PDB entry 2IJ4 | X-ray diffraction, 2.40 A resolution | chain A

== Chain A ==
Name: cytochrome P450 BM3
Source organism: Bacillus megaterium
Notes: EC 1.14.14.1
Reference sequence: P14779 (CPXB_BACME); residues 1-470 here = UniProt positions 1-470
Amino-acid sequence (470 residues; row label = number of the first residue in the row):
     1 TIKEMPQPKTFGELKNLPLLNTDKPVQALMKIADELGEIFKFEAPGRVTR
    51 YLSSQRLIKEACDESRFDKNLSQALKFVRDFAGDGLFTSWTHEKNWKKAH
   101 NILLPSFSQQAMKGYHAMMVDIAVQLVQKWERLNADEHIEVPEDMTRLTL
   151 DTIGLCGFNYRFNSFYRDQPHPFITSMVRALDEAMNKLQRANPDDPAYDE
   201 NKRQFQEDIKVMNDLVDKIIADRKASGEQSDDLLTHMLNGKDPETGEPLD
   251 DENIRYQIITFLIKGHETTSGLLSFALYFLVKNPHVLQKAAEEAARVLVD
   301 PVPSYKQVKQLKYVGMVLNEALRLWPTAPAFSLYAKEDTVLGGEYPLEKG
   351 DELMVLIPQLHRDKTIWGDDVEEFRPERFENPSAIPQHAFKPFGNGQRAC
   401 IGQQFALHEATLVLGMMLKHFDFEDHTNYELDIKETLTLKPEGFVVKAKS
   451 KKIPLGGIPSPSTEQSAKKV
Not modelled in the structure: 193-194, 227-229, 457-470
Sequence notes: engineered mutation K264 (Ala in P14779)
Bound ions: heme Fe: K264, C400
Small-molecule neighbours: heme (HEM): K69, L75, L86, F87, W96, F107, I153, T260, F261, K264, G265, T268, T269, L272, L322, T327, A328, F331, P392, F393, G394, R398, A399, C400, I401, G402, F405, A406
Curated features (UniProtKB/Swiss-Prot):
  - site: T269 (Important for catalytic activity)
  - mutagenesis: T269 (T269A: Contrary to wild-type, significant decrease in the formation of the high-spin complex via substrate binding, and decreased substrate-induced reduction potential shift with saturating ...)

== In short ==
Ligands of chain A: heme. K264 and C400 form the heme Fe site. From UniProt: one mutagenesis site.
Chain A is cytochrome P450 BM3 (Bacillus megaterium); the structure, Structure of the A264K mutant of
cytochrome P450 BM3, was determined by X-ray diffraction, deposited together with 2IJ2 and 2IJ3.
